7KA0 - chains B and C of the 6 polymer chains in the assembly; structure by X-ray diffraction, 2.40 A resolution.

[Chain B]
Protein: Phenylalanine--tRNA ligase beta subunit
From: Mycobacterium tuberculosis (strain ATCC 25618 / H37Rv)
Notes: EC 6.1.1.20
UniProt: P9WFU1 (SYFB_MYCTU); residues 1-831 here = UniProt positions 1-831
Amino-acid sequence (835 residues; each row starts with the number of its first residue; numbers below 1 keep their minus sign (Gln-3 is residue -3)):
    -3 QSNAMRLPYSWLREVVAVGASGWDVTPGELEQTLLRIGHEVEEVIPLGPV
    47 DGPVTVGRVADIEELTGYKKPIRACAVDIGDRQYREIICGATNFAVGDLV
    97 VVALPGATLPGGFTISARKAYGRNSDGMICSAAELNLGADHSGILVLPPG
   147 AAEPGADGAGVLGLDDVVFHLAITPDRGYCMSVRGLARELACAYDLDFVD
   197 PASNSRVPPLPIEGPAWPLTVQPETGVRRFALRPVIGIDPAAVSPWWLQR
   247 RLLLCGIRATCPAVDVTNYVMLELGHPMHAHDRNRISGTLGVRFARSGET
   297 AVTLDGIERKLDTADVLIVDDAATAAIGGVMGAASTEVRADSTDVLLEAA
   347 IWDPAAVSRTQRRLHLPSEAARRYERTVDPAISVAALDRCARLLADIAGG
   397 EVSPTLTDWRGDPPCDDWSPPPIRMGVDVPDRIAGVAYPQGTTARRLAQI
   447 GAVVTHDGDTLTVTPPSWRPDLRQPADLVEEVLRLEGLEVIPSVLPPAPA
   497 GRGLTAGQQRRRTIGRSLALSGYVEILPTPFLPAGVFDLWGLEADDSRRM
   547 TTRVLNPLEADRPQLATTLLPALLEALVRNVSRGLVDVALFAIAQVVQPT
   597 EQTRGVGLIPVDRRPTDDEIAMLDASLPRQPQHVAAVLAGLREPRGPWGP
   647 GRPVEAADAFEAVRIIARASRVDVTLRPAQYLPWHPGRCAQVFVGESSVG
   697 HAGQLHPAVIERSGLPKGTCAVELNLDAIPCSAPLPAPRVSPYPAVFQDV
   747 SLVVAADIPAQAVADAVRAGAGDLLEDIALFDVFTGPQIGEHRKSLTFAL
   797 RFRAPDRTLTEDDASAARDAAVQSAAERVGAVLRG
Differences from the reference sequence: expression tag (-3 to 0)
Swiss-Prot annotation at these positions:
  - binding site (Mg(2+)): Asp467, Asp473, Glu476, Glu477
From the paper describing this entry:
  - binding site for tRNA(Phe) (chain C): Ser747, Asp778, Phe780, Gln784, Thr793, Arg830
  - binding site for tRNA(Phe): Ser747, Asp778, Phe780, Gln784, Thr793, Arg830

[Chain C]
Molecule: tRNA(Phe)
Sequence (77 nucleotides; row label = number of the first residue in the row):
     1 GGCCAGGUAGCUCAGUCGGUAUGAGCGUCCGCCUGAAAAGCGGAAGGUCG
    51 GCGGUUCGAUCCCGCCCCUGGCCACCA
Unresolved in the structure: 1-4, 71-77

[Interface between chain B and chain C]
Contacting residue pairs - 16 pairs, chain B then chain C:
  Gln744(B) with A38(C), sugar contact
  Asp745(B) with A37(C), hydrogen bond to the sugar; A38(C), hydrogen bond to the sugar
  Ser747(B) with A36(C), hydrogen bond to the base; A37(C), base contact
  Phe777(B) with A37(C), sugar contact
  Asp778(B) with G35(C), hydrogen bond to the base; A36(C), base contact
  Phe780(B) with G35(C), stacking on the base
  Gln784(B) with G35(C), hydrogen bond to the sugar
  Ser791(B) with G35(C), base contact
  Thr793(B) with A36(C), hydrogen bond to the base; A37(C), base contact
  Arg830(B) with U34(C), sugar contact; G35(C), hydrogen bond to the base; A36(C), base contact
Interface residues without a listed pair, chain B (12 interface residues in all): Phe743, Val746
Interface residues without a listed pair, chain C (6 interface residues in all): A39

[Overview]
The interface between chain B and chain C involves 12 residues on one side and 6 on the other, with 7 hydrogen
bonds and 1 aromatic stacking contact. Polar contacts include Ser747(B)-A36(C), Asp778(B)-G35(C) and
Thr793(B)-A36(C). From the paper: a binding site for tRNA(Phe) (chain C) at Ser747(B), Asp778(B) and Phe780(B)
among others; a binding site for tRNA(Phe) at Ser747(B), Asp778(B) and Phe780(B) among others.
Chain B is Phenylalanine--tRNA ligase beta subunit (Mycobacterium tuberculosis (strain ATCC 25618 / H37Rv))
and chain C is tRNA(Phe); the structure, Crystal structure of the complex of M. tuberculosis PheRS with
cognate precursor tRNA and phenylalanine, was determined by X-ray diffraction, deposited together with 7K98,
7K9M and 7KAB.
